9BHT - chains C and D of the 6 polymer chains in the assembly; structure by electron microscopy, 3.26 A resolution.

[Chain C (and D)]
Molecule: CiSeptin-7
From: Ciona intestinalis
Notes: chain D of this document is another copy of the same molecule, construct and numbering; everything in this record applies to it too
Reference sequence: H2Y169 (H2Y169_CIOIN); aligned to UniProt positions 14-413 over residues 10-409 (the alignment contains insertions or deletions, so no single offset holds)
Sequence (419 residues; row label = number of the first residue in the row):
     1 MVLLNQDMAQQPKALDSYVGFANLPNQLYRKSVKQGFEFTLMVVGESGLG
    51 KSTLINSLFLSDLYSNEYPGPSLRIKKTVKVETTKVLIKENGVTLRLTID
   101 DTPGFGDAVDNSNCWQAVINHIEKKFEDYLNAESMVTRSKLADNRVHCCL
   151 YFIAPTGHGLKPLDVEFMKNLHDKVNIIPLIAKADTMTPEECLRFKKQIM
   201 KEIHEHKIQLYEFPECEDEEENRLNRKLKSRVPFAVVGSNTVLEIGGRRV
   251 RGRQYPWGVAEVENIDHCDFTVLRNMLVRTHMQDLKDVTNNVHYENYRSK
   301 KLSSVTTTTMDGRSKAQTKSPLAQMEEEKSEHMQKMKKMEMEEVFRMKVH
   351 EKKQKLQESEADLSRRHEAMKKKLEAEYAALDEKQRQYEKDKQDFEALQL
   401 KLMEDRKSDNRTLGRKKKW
Disordered / not traced: 1-17, 64-69, 306-419 (chain D: 1-17, 216-229, 245-248, 306-419)
Sequence notes: expression tag (1-9, 410-419)
Residues lining bound ligands:
  - GDP (guanosine-5'-diphosphate), molecule 1: Glu46, Ser47, Gly48, Leu49, Gly50, Lys51, Ser52, Thr53, Pro71, Ser72, Lys183, Asp185, Val237, Gly238, Arg253, Tyr255
  - GDP, molecule 2: Thr156, His158, Thr186, Glu191

[Chain C / chain D interface]
Pairs across the interface (47; chain C residue first):
  Glu46(C) - Lys161(D)
  Ser47(C) - His158(D)
  Ser47(C) - Lys161(D)
  Gly48(C) - Thr156(D)
  Gly48(C) - His158(D)
  Ser72(C) - His158(D)
  Arg74(C) - His158(D)
  Ile75(C) - His158(D)
  Ile75(C) - Arg194(D)
  Asp107(C) - Pro162(D)
  Val109(C) - Val109(D)
  Val109(C) - Asp110(D)
  Val109(C) - Asn111(D)  hydrogen bond (backbone-backbone)
  Val109(C) - Ser112(D)
  Val109(C) - Pro162(D)  hydrophobic
  Val109(C) - Leu163(D)
  Asp110(C) - Asp110(D)
  Asn111(C) - Val109(D)
  Ser112(C) - Val109(D)
  Ser112(C) - Asp110(D)
  Pro155(C) - Lys183(D)
  Thr156(C) - Gly48(D)
  His158(C) - Ser72(D)
  Pro162(C) - Asp107(D)
  Asp185(C) - Tyr255(D)
  Asp185(C) - Trp257(D)
  Thr186(C) - Thr186(D)
  Thr186(C) - Arg253(D)  hydrogen bond (backbone-side chain)
  Thr186(C) - Tyr255(D)  hydrogen bond (backbone-side chain)
  Met187(C) - Tyr255(D)
  Thr188(C) - Gln254(D)
  Thr188(C) - Tyr255(D)
  Pro189(C) - Gln254(D)
  Pro189(C) - Pro256(D)
  Arg253(C) - Thr188(D)
  Tyr255(C) - Asp185(D)
  Tyr255(C) - Trp257(D)
  Pro256(C) - His267(D)
  Trp257(C) - Asp185(D)
  Trp257(C) - Tyr255(D)
  Trp257(C) - Trp257(D)
  Trp257(C) - Gly258(D)
  Trp257(C) - Val259(D)
  Trp257(C) - Ala260(D)  hydrophobic
  Gly258(C) - Trp257(D)
  His267(C) - Pro256(D)
  His267(C) - Trp257(D)
Other interface residues (no listed pair), chain C (30 interface residues in all): Pro71, Ala108, Val259, Ala260
Other interface residues (no listed pair), chain D (31 interface residues in all): Ser47, Leu73, Ala108, Gly157, Gln198

[In short]
Chain C and chain D form an interface of 30 and 31 residues respectively; the contacts include 3 hydrogen
bonds. Among the polar pairs are Thr186(C)-Arg253(D), Thr186(C)-Tyr255(D) and Val109(C)-Asn111(D). Bound to
chain C: GDP.
Chain C and chain D are both CiSeptin-7 (Ciona intestinalis); the structure, Septin Hexameric Complex
SEPT2/SEPT6/SEPT7 of Ciona intestinalis by Cryo-EM, was determined by electron microscopy together with 9BHW
from the same study.
